Entry 6UCR (X-ray diffraction, 2.30 A resolution); this record covers chain A.

[Chain A]
Protein: Negative regulator of genetic competence ClpC/mecB
From: Mycobacterium tuberculosis H37Rv
Notes: fragment: N-terminal domain
UniProtKB: A0A0U0SI28 (A0A0U0SI28_MYCTX); numbering as in UniProt (aligned over 1-145)
Sequence (158 residues; row label = number of the first residue in the row):
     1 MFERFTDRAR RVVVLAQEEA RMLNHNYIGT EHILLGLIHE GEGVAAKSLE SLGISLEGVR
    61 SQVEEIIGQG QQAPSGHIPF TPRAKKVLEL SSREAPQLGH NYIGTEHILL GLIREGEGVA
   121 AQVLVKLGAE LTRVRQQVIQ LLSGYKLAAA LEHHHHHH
Unresolved in the structure: 1, 156-158
Construct notes: engineered mutation Ser92 (Leu in A0A0U0SI28), Pro96 (Leu in A0A0U0SI28); expression tag (146-158)
Reported in the primary citation:
  - contacts within the chain: Arg4-Ile103, Arg4-Ser92 (hydrogen bond)
  - conformationally variable residues: Arg4

[Overview]
The paper reports conformational variability at Arg4; contacts within the chain involving Arg4, Ile103 and
Ser92.
Chain A is Negative regulator of genetic competence ClpC/mecB (Mycobacterium tuberculosis H37Rv); the
structure, Structure of ClpC1-NTD L92S L96P, was determined by X-ray diffraction (same publication as 6PBA,
6PBQ and 6PBS).
